PDB entry 6KDR | X-ray diffraction, 2.11 A resolution | chains A and B of the 4 polymer chains in the assembly

== Chain A (and B) ==
Molecule: Alpha N-terminal protein methyltransferase 1B
Organism: Homo sapiens
Notes: EC 2.1.1.299; fragment: Protein N-terminal methyltransferase; chain B of this document is another copy of the same molecule, construct and numbering; everything in this record applies to it too
UniProt: Q5VVY1 (NTM1B_HUMAN); residue numbers follow UniProt; this construct covers 61-283
Chain sequence (244 residues; row label = number of the first residue in the row):
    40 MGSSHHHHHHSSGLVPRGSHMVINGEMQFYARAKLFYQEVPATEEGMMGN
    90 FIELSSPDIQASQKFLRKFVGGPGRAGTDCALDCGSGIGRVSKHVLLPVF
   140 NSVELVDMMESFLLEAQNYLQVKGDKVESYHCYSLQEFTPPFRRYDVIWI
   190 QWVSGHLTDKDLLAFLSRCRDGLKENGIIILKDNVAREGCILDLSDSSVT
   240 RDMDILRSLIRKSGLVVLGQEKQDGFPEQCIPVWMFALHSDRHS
Unresolved in the structure: 40-58, 279-283
Differences from the reference sequence: expression tag (40-60)
UniProt features mapped onto this chain:
  - binding site (S-adenosyl-L-methionine): Gly-124, Arg-129, Asp-146, Leu-174, Gln-175, Gln-190, His-195
  - mutagenesis: Asn-89 (N89G: Increases methylation activity. Higher affinity for mono-methylated peptide than wild-type)
Residues lining bound ligands: S-adenosylhomocysteine (SAH): Tyr-69, Tyr-76, Met-86, Cys-123, Gly-124, Ser-125, Gly-126, Arg-129, Val-130, Asp-146, Met-147, Met-148, Phe-151, Tyr-172, Ser-173, Leu-174, Gln-175, Gln-190, Trp-191, Val-192, His-195, Leu-196

== Interface between chain A and chain B ==
Residue-residue contacts - 35 pairs, chain A then chain B:
  His-59(A) with Gly-228(B); Cys-229(B)
  Met-60(A) with Met-60(B), hydrophobic; Cys-229(B), hydrophobic; Leu-231(B), hydrophobic
  Val-61(A) with Cys-229(B), hydrogen bond (backbone-backbone); Ile-230(B); Leu-231(B), hydrogen bond (backbone-backbone)
  Ile-62(A) with Leu-231(B)
  Asn-63(A) with Ile-230(B); Leu-231(B), hydrogen bond (backbone-backbone); Asp-232(B); Leu-233(B), hydrogen bond (backbone-backbone)
  Gly-64(A) with Leu-233(B)
  Gln-67(A) with Leu-233(B)
  Phe-68(A) with Leu-233(B), hydrophobic
  Arg-71(A) with Gln-67(B), hydrogen bond
  Gly-228(A) with His-59(B)
  Cys-229(A) with His-59(B), hydrogen bond (backbone-backbone); Met-60(B), hydrophobic; Val-61(B), hydrogen bond (backbone-backbone)
  Ile-230(A) with Val-61(B); Asn-63(B)
  Leu-231(A) with Met-60(B), hydrophobic; Val-61(B), hydrogen bond (backbone-backbone); Ile-62(B); Asn-63(B), hydrogen bond (backbone-backbone); Leu-231(B), hydrophobic
  Asp-232(A) with Asn-63(B)
  Leu-233(A) with Asn-63(B), hydrogen bond (backbone-backbone); Gly-64(B); Gln-67(B); Phe-68(B), hydrophobic; Leu-233(B), hydrophobic
  Ser-234(A) with Gln-67(B)
Other interface residues (no listed pair), chain A (17 interface residues in all): Val-238
Other interface residues (no listed pair), chain B (16 interface residues in all): Arg-71, Val-238

== In short ==
The interface between chain A and chain B involves 17 residues on one side and 16 on the other, with 10
hydrogen bonds. Polar pairs include Arg-71(A)/Gln-67(B), Val-61(A)/Cys-229(B) and Val-61(A)/Leu-231(B). Chain
A binds S-adenosylhomocysteine.
Chain A and chain B are both Alpha N-terminal protein methyltransferase 1B (Homo sapiens); the structure,
Crystal structure of human NRMT2 in complex with human centromere protein B peptide, was determined by X-ray
diffraction.
